4INU - chains M and b of the 28 polymer chains in the assembly; structure by X-ray diffraction, 3.10 A resolution.

[Chain M]
Molecule: Proteasome component PRE4
Source organism: Saccharomyces cerevisiae
Notes: EC 3.4.25.1
Reference sequence: P30657 (PSB4_YEAST); residues 1-233 here correspond to UniProt positions 34-266 (UniProt number = residue number + 33)
Chain sequence (233 residues; each row starts with the number of its first residue):
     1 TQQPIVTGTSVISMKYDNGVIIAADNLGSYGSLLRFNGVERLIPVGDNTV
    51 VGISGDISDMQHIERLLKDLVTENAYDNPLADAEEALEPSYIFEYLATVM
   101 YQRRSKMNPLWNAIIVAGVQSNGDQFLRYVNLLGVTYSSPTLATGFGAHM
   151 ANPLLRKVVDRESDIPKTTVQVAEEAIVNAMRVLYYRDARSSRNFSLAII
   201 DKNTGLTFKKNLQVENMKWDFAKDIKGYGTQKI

[Chain b]
Molecule: Proteasome component PRE3
Source organism: Saccharomyces cerevisiae
Notes: EC 3.4.25.1
Reference sequence: P38624 (PSB6_YEAST); residues 1-196 here correspond to UniProt positions 20-215 (UniProt number = residue number + 19)
Chain sequence (196 residues; row label = number of the first residue in the row):
     1 TSIMAVTFKDGVILGADSRTTTGAYIANRVTDKLTRVHDKIWCCRSGSAA
    51 DTQAIADIVQYHLELYTSQYGTPSTETAASVFKELCYENKDNLTAGIIVA
   101 GYDDKNKGEVYTIPLGGSVHKLPYAIAGSGSTFIYGYCDKNFRENMSKEE
   151 TVDFIKHSLSQAIKWDGSSGGVIRMVVLTAAGVERLIFYPDEYEQL
Curated features (UniProtKB/Swiss-Prot):
  - active site: Thr1 (Nucleophile)

[Chain M / chain b interface]
Contacting residue pairs (62; chain M residue first):
  Ser32(M) with Trp165(b); Asp166(b); Gly167(b), hydrogen bond (backbone-backbone)
  Leu33(M) with Phe133(b), hydrophobic; Trp165(b)
  Leu34(M) with Lys164(b); Trp165(b), hydrogen bond (backbone-backbone); Gly167(b)
  Arg35(M) with Trp165(b)
  Phe146(M) with Ala24(b); Tyr25(b), hydrophobic
  Tyr185(M) with Glu194(b), hydrogen bond
  Tyr186(M) with Ile26(b); Arg29(b)
  Arg187(M) with Ala24(b); Tyr25(b); Ile26(b), hydrogen bond (backbone-backbone); Ala27(b), hydrogen bond (side chain-backbone); Arg29(b)
  Asp188(M) with Ala24(b); Ile26(b)
  Ala189(M) with Arg19(b); Thr21(b); Ala24(b), hydrogen bond (backbone-backbone); Ile26(b); Gly167(b)
  Arg190(M) with Gly167(b)
  Arg193(M) with Asp191(b), salt bridge; Glu194(b), salt bridge
  Lys218(M) with Arg29(b), hydrogen bond (backbone-side chain)
  Trp219(M) with Arg29(b); Gly171(b); Val172(b), hydrophobic; Tyr189(b); Pro190(b)
  Asp220(M) with Tyr189(b), hydrogen bond
  Phe221(M) with Arg29(b); Val30(b), hydrophobic
  Ala222(M) with Val30(b), hydrophobic; Arg174(b), hydrogen bond (backbone-side chain); Ile187(b), hydrophobic
  Lys223(M) with Ile187(b); Tyr189(b)
  Ile225(M) with Val30(b), hydrophobic; Arg174(b), hydrogen bond (backbone-side chain)
  Lys226(M) with Asp32(b); Arg185(b)
  Gly227(M) with Asp32(b), hydrogen bond (backbone-side chain)
  Tyr228(M) with Thr35(b); Arg45(b); Gln53(b), hydrogen bond (side chain-backbone); Ala56(b); Asp57(b), hydrogen bond
  Gln231(M) with Asp32(b); Leu34(b); Thr35(b); Arg36(b), hydrogen bond (side chain-backbone); Trp42(b); Arg185(b)
  Ile233(M) with Arg36(b); Trp42(b); Arg185(b), hydrogen bond (backbone-side chain)
Interface residues without a listed pair, chain M (26 interface residues in all): Met150, Met217
Interface residues without a listed pair, chain b (33 interface residues in all): Asn28, Ser168

[Summary]
26 residues of chain M and 33 residues of chain b are in contact, with 15 hydrogen bonds and 2 salt bridges.
Polar pairs include Arg193(M)-Asp191(b), Arg193(M)-Glu194(b) and Tyr185(M)-Glu194(b). From UniProt:
active-site residue Thr1(b) on chain b.
Chain M is Proteasome component PRE4 and chain b is Proteasome component PRE3, both from Saccharomyces
cerevisiae; the structure, Yeast 20S proteasome in complex with the vinyl sulfone LU112, was determined by
X-ray diffraction (same publication as 4INR and 4INT).
